PDB entry 5KGN | X-ray diffraction, 1.95 A resolution | chains A and C

[Chain A]
Protein: 2,3-bisphosphoglycerate-independent phosphoglycerate mutase
Organism: Caenorhabditis elegans
Notes: EC 5.4.2.12; fragment: isoform b
Reference sequence: G5EFZ1 (GPMI_CAEEL); numbering as in UniProt (aligned over 19-539)
Sequence (534 residues; each row starts with the number of its first residue):
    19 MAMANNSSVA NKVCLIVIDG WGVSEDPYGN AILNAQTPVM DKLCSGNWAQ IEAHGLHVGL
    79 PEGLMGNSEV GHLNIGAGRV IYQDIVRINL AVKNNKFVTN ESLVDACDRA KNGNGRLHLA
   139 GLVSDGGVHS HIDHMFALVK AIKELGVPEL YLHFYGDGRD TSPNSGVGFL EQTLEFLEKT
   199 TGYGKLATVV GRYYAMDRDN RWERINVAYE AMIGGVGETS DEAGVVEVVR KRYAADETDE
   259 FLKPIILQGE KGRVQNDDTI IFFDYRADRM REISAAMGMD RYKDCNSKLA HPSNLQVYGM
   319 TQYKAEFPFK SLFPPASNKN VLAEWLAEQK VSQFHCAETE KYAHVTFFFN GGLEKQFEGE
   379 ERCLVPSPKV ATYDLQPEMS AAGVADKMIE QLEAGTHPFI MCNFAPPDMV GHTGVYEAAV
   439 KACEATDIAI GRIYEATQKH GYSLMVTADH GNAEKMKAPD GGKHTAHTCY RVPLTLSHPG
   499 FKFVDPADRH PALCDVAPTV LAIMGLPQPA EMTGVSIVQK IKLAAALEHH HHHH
Not modelled in the structure: 19, 550-552
Sequence notes: expression tag (540-552)
Metal / ion sites: Zn2+: Asp-37, Ser-86, Asp-467, His-468; Mg2+: Ile-50, Leu-51, Ala-53, Thr-55; Mn2+: Asp-426, His-430, His-485
Curated features (UniProtKB/Swiss-Prot):
  - active site: Ser-86
  - binding site (Mn(2+)): Asp-37, Ser-86, Asp-426, His-430, Asp-467, His-468, His-485
  - binding site (substrate): His-147, Arg-177, Asp-178, Arg-210, Arg-216, Arg-284 to Arg-287, Lys-359
From the paper describing this entry:
  - specificity-determining residues: Ala-334 (proposed by the authors, not directly observed)
  - binding site for macrocyclic peptide inhibitor (chain C): Leu-78, Leu-82, Glu-87, Gln-101, Asp-102, Ile-103, Arg-289, Ala-334

[Chain C]
Protein: macrocyclic peptide inhibitor
Sequence (13 residues; row label = number of the first residue in the row; numbering starts at 0):
     0 XYDYPGDYCY LYX
Modified residues: ACE (acetyl group) at position 0; Tyr-1 (D-tyrosine; DTY); NH2 (amino group) at position 12
Covalently attached groups: covalent link ACE_0/Cys-8

[Interface between chain A and chain C]
Contacting residue pairs - 34 pairs, chain A then chain C:
  Leu-78(A) / Tyr-9(C)
  Pro-79(A) / Leu-10(C)
  Leu-82(A) / Leu-10(C)
  Asn-85(A) / Tyr-9(C)  hydrogen bond (side chain-backbone)
  Asn-85(A) / Leu-10(C)
  Asn-85(A) / Tyr-11(C)
  Asn-85(A) / NH2_12(C)
  Glu-87(A) / Tyr-1(C)
  Glu-87(A) / Tyr-9(C)
  Glu-87(A) / Tyr-11(C)
  Glu-87(A) / NH2_12(C)  hydrogen bond (side chain-backbone)
  Val-88(A) / Tyr-9(C)
  Leu-91(A) / Tyr-9(C)  hydrophobic
  Gln-101(A) / Gly-5(C)  hydrogen bond (side chain-backbone)
  Gln-101(A) / Asp-6(C)  hydrogen bond (side chain-backbone)
  Gln-101(A) / Tyr-7(C)
  Gln-101(A) / Leu-10(C)
  Asp-102(A) / Tyr-3(C)  hydrogen bond
  Asp-102(A) / Gly-5(C)  hydrogen bond (backbone-backbone)
  Asp-102(A) / Asp-6(C)
  Tyr-283(A) / Tyr-3(C)  hydrogen bond (backbone-side chain)
  Arg-284(A) / Tyr-7(C)
  Asp-286(A) / Tyr-7(C)
  Arg-289(A) / Asp-2(C)  salt bridge
  Thr-319(A) / Tyr-3(C)  hydrogen bond
  Gln-320(A) / Tyr-3(C)
  Pro-333(A) / Tyr-3(C)  hydrophobic
  Ala-334(A) / Pro-4(C)
  Phe-365(A) / Tyr-1(C)
  Phe-366(A) / Tyr-1(C)
  Phe-366(A) / Tyr-9(C)
  Gly-369(A) / Pro-4(C)
  Gly-370(A) / Pro-4(C)
  Gly-370(A) / Tyr-9(C)
Other interface residues (no listed pair), chain A (26 interface residues in all): Ile-99, Tyr-100, Ile-103, Ala-285, Asn-336
Interface features reported in the paper:
  - residue pairs: Leu-78(A)/Leu-10(C), Leu-82(A)/Leu-10(C), Glu-87(A)/Tyr-11(C), Gln-101(A)/Gly-5(C) (hydrogen bond), Asp-102(A)/Gly-5(C) (hydrogen bond), Ile-103(A)/Leu-10(C), Arg-289(A)/Asp-2(C) (hydrogen bond), Ala-334(A)/Pro-4(C)

[In short]
26 residues of chain A face 11 of chain C across their interface, with 8 hydrogen bonds and 1 salt bridge.
Polar contacts include Arg-289(A)/Asp-2(C), Asn-85(A)/Tyr-9(C) and Glu-87(A)/NH2_12(C). The authors report
contacts between Leu-78(A) and Leu-10(C), Leu-82(A) and Leu-10(C) and Glu-87(A) and Tyr-11(C) among others;
hydrogen bonds between Gln-101(A) and Gly-5(C), Asp-102(A) and Gly-5(C) and Arg-289(A) and Asp-2(C). From the
paper: a binding site for macrocyclic peptide inhibitor (chain C) at Leu-78(A), Leu-82(A) and Glu-87(A) among
others; the specificity determinant Ala-334(A).
Here chain A is 2,3-bisphosphoglycerate-independent phosphoglycerate mutase (Caenorhabditis elegans) and chain
C is macrocyclic peptide inhibitor. Entry 5KGN (1.95A resolution structure of independent phosphoglycerate
mutase from C. elegans in complex with a macrocyclic peptide ...) was determined by X-ray diffraction (same
publication as 5KGL and 5KGM).
